Entry 7QPT (X-ray diffraction, 2.30 A resolution); this record covers chain A.

# Chain A
Protein: Neurotoxin type A
From: Clostridium botulinum
Reference sequence: Q3LRX8 (Q3LRX8_CLOBO); residues 877-1302 here correspond to UniProt positions 871-1296 (UniProt number = residue number - 6)
Amino-acid sequence (433 residues; numbered 870 to 1302; the number before each row is that of its first residue):
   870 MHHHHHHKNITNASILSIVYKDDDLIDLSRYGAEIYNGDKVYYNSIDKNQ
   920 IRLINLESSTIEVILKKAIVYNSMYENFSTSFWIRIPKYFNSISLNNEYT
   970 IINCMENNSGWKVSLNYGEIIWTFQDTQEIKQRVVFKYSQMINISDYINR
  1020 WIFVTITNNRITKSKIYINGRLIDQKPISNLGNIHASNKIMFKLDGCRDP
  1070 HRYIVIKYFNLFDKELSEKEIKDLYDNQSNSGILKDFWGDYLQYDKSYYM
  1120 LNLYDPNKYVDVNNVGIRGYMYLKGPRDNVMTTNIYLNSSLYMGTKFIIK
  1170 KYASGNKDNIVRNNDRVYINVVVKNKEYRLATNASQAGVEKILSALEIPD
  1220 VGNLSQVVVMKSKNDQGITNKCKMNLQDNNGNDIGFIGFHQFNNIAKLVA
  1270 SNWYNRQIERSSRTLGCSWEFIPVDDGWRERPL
Disordered / not traced: 870-876, 1234-1235, 1278-1281
Disulfides: Cys1241-Cys1286
Construct notes: initiating methionine (870); expression tag (871-876)
Reported in the primary citation:
  - binding site for N-acetyl-alpha-neuraminic acid: Tyr1123, Tyr1273, Arg1282, Gly1285
  - contacts within the chain: Gln1276-Arg1282
  - binding site for beta-D-galactopyranose: Glu1209, Phe1258, His1259, Ser1270
  - binding site for 2-acetamido-2-deoxy-beta-D-galactopyranose: Glu1209
  - conformationally variable residues (loop rearrangement, side-chain flip): Ile933 to Asn946, Tyr1123, Arg1282

# In short
From the paper: a binding site for N-acetyl-alpha-neuraminic acid at Tyr1123, Tyr1273 and Arg1282 among
others; a binding site for beta-D-galactopyranose at Glu1209, Phe1258 and His1259 among others.
Chain A is Neurotoxin type A (Clostridium botulinum); the structure, Botulinum neurotoxin A4 cell binding
domain in complex with GD1a oligosaccharide, was determined by X-ray diffraction, deposited together with
7QPU.
